PDB entry 8BD5 | electron microscopy, 3.30 A resolution | chains F and G of the 13 polymer chains in the assembly

== Chain F (and G) ==
Molecule: TnsC
Source organism: Scytonema hofmannii
Notes: chain G of this document is another copy of the same molecule, construct and numbering; everything in this record applies to it too
UniProt: A0A8J0PCL3 (A0A8J0PCL3_9CYAN); numbering as in UniProt (aligned over 1-276)
Chain sequence (276 residues; each row starts with the number of its first residue):
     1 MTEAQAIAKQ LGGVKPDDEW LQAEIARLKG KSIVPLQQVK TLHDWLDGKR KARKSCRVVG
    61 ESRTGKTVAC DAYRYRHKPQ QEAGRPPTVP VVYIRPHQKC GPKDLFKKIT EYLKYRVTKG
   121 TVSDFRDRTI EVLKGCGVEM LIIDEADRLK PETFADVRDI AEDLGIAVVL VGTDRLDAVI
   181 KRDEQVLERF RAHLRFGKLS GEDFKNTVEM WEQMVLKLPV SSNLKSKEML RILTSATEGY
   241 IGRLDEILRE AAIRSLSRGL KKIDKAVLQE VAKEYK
Not modelled in the structure: 1-16
Ligand contacts:
  - ATP (adenosine-5'-triphosphate), molecule 1: Lys31, Ser32, Ile33, Val34, Val39, Glu61, Ser62, Arg63, Thr64, Gly65, Lys66, Thr67, Val68, Glu145, Thr173, Trp211, Ile241, Gly242, Asp245, Glu246, Arg249
  - ATP, molecule 2: Glu162, Gln185, Arg189
From the paper describing this entry:
  - binding site for DNA non-target strand: Lys103, Thr121, Lys150

== Interface between chain F and chain G ==
Contacting residue pairs (39):
  Lys29(F) with Lys51(G), hydrogen bond (side chain-backbone); Ala52(G); Arg53(G)
  Lys31(F) with Glu162(G), salt bridge
  Ser62(F) with Glu188(G)
  Arg63(F) with Glu188(G)
  Arg95(F) with Asp159(G), salt bridge; Asp163(G), salt bridge
  His97(F) with Arg126(G); Asp159(G), salt bridge
  Gln98(F) with Glu152(G); Ala155(G); Asp156(G)
  Lys99(F) with Glu152(G), salt bridge
  Lys107(F) with Ser123(G)
  Glu145(F) with Arg158(G), salt bridge; Gln185(G)
  Arg148(F) with Ala155(G); Asp159(G), salt bridge
  Thr173(F) with Gln185(G), hydrogen bond
  Arg175(F) with Glu184(G); Gln185(G), hydrogen bond
  Tyr240(F) with Glu188(G)
  Arg243(F) with Glu188(G), salt bridge; Arg191(G)
  Glu246(F) with Lys54(G), salt bridge
  Glu250(F) with Lys49(G); Ala52(G); Lys54(G), salt bridge
  Ile253(F) with Ala52(G), hydrophobic
  Arg254(F) with Lys49(G)
  Glu274(F) with Trp45(G); Lys49(G), salt bridge; Ala192(G); His193(G), hydrogen bond (backbone-backbone)
  Tyr275(F) with Glu188(G), hydrogen bond (side chain-backbone); Arg191(G); Ala192(G)
  Lys276(F) with His193(G)
Other interface residues (no listed pair), chain F (24 interface residues in all): Glu61, Asp104
Other interface residues (no listed pair), chain G (25 interface residues in all): Arg50, Arg182, Asp183, Arg189

== Summary ==
24 residues of chain F and 25 residues of chain G are in contact, with 5 hydrogen bonds and 11 salt bridges.
Polar contacts include Lys31(F)-Glu162(G), Arg95(F)-Asp159(G) and Arg95(F)-Asp163(G). Chain F binds ATP. The
paper reports a binding site for DNA non-target strand at Lys103(F), Thr121(F) and Lys150(F).
Chain F and chain G are both TnsC (Scytonema hofmannii); the structure, Cas12k-sgRNA-dsDNA-S15-TniQ-TnsC
transposon recruitment complex, was determined by electron microscopy, deposited together with 8BD4 and 8BD6.
